PDB entry 1SX5 | X-ray diffraction, 1.50 A resolution | chains C and B of the 6 polymer chains in the assembly

== Chain C ==
Molecule: 6-nt DNA strand
Sequence (6 nucleotides; row label = number of the first residue in the row):
     1 AAAGAT

== Chain B ==
Molecule: Type II restriction enzyme EcoRV
From: Escherichia coli
Notes: EC 3.1.21.4
UniProt: P04390 (T2E5_ECOLI); residues 2-245 here correspond to UniProt positions 1-244 (UniProt number = residue number - 1)
Amino-acid sequence (244 residues; numbered 2 to 245; the number before each row is that of its first residue):
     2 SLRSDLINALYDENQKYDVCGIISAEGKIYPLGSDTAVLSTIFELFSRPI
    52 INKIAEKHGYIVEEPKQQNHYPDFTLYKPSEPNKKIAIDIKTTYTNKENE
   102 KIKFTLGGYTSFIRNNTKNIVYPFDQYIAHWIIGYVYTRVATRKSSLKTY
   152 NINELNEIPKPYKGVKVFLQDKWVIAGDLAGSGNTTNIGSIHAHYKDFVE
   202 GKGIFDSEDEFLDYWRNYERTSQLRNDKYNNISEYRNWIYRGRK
Not modelled in the structure: 98-100, 142-144
Construct notes: engineered mutation Ala38 (Lys37 in P04390)

== Interface between chain C and chain B ==
Pairs across the interface - 12 pairs, chain C then chain B:
  DA1(C) with Leu180(B), sugar contact
  DA2(C) with Ser223(B), hydrogen bond to the phosphate; Arg226(B), salt bridge to the phosphate
  DA3(C) with Gly184(B), base contact; Thr222(B), phosphate contact; Ser223(B), hydrogen bond to the phosphate; Arg226(B), salt bridge to the phosphate
  DG4(C) with Ser183(B), base contact; Gly184(B), hydrogen bond to the base; Asn185(B), hydrogen bond to the base
  DA5(C) with Asn185(B), hydrogen bond to the base; Thr186(B), base contact
Other interface residues (no listed pair), chain B (11 interface residues in all): Ala181, Tyr219, Asn231

== In short ==
Chain C and chain B form an interface of 5 and 11 residues respectively, with 5 hydrogen bonds and 2 salt
bridges. Polar contacts include DG4(C)-Gly184(B), DG4(C)-Asn185(B) and DA5(C)-Asn185(B).
Here chain C is a 6-nt DNA strand and chain B is Type II restriction enzyme EcoRV (Escherichia coli). Entry
1SX5 (K38A EcoRV bound to cleaved DNA and Mn2+: P1 crystal form) was determined by X-ray diffraction,
deposited together with 1STX, 1SUZ and 1SX8.
